Entry 6NZZ (electron microscopy, 3.32 A resolution); this record covers chains A and F of the 6 polymer chains in the assembly.

# Chain A (and F)
Name: Volume-regulated anion channel subunit LRRC8A
From: Mus musculus
Notes: chain F of this document is another copy of the same molecule, construct and numbering; everything in this record applies to it too
Reference sequence: Q80WG5 (LRC8A_MOUSE); numbering as in UniProt (aligned over 1-810)
Amino-acid sequence (820 residues; each row starts with the number of its first residue):
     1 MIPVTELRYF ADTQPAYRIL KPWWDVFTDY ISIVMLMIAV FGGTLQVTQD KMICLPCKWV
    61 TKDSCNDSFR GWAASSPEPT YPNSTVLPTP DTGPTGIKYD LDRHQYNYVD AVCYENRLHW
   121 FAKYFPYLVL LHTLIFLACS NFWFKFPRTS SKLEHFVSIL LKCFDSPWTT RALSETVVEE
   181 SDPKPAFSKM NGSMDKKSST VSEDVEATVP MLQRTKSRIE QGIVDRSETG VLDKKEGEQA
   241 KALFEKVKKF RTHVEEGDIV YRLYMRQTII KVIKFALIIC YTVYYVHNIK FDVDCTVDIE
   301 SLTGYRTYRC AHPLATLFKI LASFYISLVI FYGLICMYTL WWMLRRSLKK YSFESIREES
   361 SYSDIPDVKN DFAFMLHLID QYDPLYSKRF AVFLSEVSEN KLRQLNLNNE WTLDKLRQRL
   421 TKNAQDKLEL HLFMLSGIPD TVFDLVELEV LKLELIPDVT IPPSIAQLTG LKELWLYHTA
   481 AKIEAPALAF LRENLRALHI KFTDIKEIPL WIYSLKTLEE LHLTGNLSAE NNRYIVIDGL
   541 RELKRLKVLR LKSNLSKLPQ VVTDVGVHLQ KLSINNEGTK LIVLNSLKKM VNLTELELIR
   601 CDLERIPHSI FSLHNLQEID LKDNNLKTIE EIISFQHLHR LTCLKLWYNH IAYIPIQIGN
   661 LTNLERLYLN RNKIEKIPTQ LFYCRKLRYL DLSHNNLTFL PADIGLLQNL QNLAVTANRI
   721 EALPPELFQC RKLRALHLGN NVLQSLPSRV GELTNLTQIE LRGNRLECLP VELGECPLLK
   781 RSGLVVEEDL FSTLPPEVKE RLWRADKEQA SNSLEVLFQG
Disordered / not traced: 1-14, 69-91, 175-235, 405-820
Construct notes: expression tag (811-820)
Curated features (UniProtKB/Swiss-Prot):
  - motif: Leu706, Leu707 (Di-leucine motif)
  - site: Arg103 (Required for anion selectivity)
  - modified residue: Met1 (N-acetylmethionine), Thr200 (Phosphothreonine), Ser202 (Phosphoserine), Thr215 (Phosphothreonine), Ser217 (Phosphoserine)
  - glycosylation (N-linked (GlcNAc...) asparagine): Asn66, Asn83
  - natural variant: Phe443 to Ala810 (deletion: In ebo)
  - mutagenesis: Val40 (V40D: Abolishes activity in hypotonic solution), Thr44 (T44D: Abolishes activity in hypotonic solution), Val47 (V47D: Abolishes activity in hypotonic solution; V47K/N: Impairs activity in hypotonic solution), Thr48 (T48D: Abolishes activity in hypotonic solution; T48W/Y/K/N: Impairs activity in hypotonic solution), Arg103 (R103A: No effect on anion channel activity. Impairs channel selectivity, so that the channel is also permeable to Na(+) ions)
Disulfides: Cys54-Cys310, Cys57-Cys65, Cys113-Cys295
From the paper describing this entry:
  - binding site for the ligand L9Y: Arg103
  - conformationally variable residues (helix shift): Pro15

# Chain A / chain F interface
Contacting residue pairs (45; chain A residue first):
  Trp23(A) - Pro147(F)  hydrophobic
  Phe27(A) - Phe142(F)  hydrophobic
  Tyr30(A) - Lys145(F)
  Phe41(A) - Tyr127(F)  hydrophobic
  Leu45(A) - Val47(F)  hydrophobic
  Gln49(A) - Val47(F)  hydrogen bond (side chain-backbone)
  Ile53(A) - His104(F)
  Ile53(A) - Tyr108(F)  hydrophobic
  Cys54(A) - His104(F)
  Leu55(A) - His104(F)
  Leu55(A) - Gln105(F)
  Leu55(A) - Tyr108(F)  hydrophobic
  Cys57(A) - Leu302(F)  hydrophobic
  Ser68(A) - Ser301(F)  hydrogen bond
  Pro94(A) - Lys58(F)  hydrogen bond (backbone-side chain)
  Pro94(A) - Gly304(F)
  Pro94(A) - Tyr305(F)
  Thr95(A) - Tyr305(F)
  Gly96(A) - Tyr99(F)  hydrogen bond (backbone-backbone)
  Gly96(A) - Asp100(F)
  Gly96(A) - Thr303(F)
  Gly96(A) - Tyr305(F)  hydrogen bond (backbone-side chain)
  Ile97(A) - Asp100(F)
  Ile97(A) - Gln105(F)  hydrogen bond (backbone-side chain)
  Ile97(A) - Ser301(F)
  Ile97(A) - Leu302(F)
  Ile97(A) - Thr303(F)  hydrogen bond (backbone-backbone)
  Tyr99(A) - Gln105(F)
  Tyr99(A) - Leu302(F)  hydrogen bond (side chain-backbone)
  Arg103(A) - Arg103(F)
  Tyr106(A) - Asp102(F)  hydrogen bond
  Tyr106(A) - His104(F)
  Asn107(A) - His104(F)
  Asp110(A) - His104(F)  salt bridge
  Phe291(A) - Ala111(F)
  Phe291(A) - Val112(F)
  Phe291(A) - Glu115(F)
  Arg309(A) - Tyr108(F)
  Arg309(A) - Leu302(F)
  Cys310(A) - Tyr108(F)
  Ala311(A) - Tyr108(F)  hydrophobic
  Thr316(A) - Glu115(F)  hydrogen bond
  Thr316(A) - Tyr124(F)
  Tyr382(A) - Pro147(F)  hydrophobic
  Asp383(A) - Ser151(F)
Other interface residues (no listed pair), chain A (32 interface residues in all): Asp67, Lys98, Asp292, Pro313, Leu317
Other interface residues (no listed pair), chain F (27 interface residues in all): Leu101, Asn107, Phe146, Glu300

# Overview
Chain A and chain F form an interface of 32 and 27 residues respectively, with 10 hydrogen bonds and 1 salt
bridge. Polar pairs include Asp110(A)-His104(F), Gln49(A)-Val47(F) and Ser68(A)-Ser301(F). UniProt lists 5
mutagenesis sites on chain A. The paper reports a binding site for the ligand L9Y at Arg103(A); conformational
variability at Pro15(A).
Chain A and chain F are both Volume-regulated anion channel subunit LRRC8A (Mus musculus); the structure,
LRRC8A-DCPIB in MSP1E3D1 nanodisc expanded state, was determined by electron microscopy together with 6NZW and
6O00 from the same study.
